PDB entry 6MO0 | X-ray diffraction, 2.70 A resolution | chain A

== Chain A ==
Protein: FLAVIVIRUS_NS2B/Peptidase S7
Organism: Dengue virus 2
UniProtKB: chimeric construct of A0A0B4L2Y4, Q91H74: residues 49-991 from A0A0B4L2Y4 (A0A0B4L2Y4_9FLAV) positions 1394-1440 (offset varies); residues 1001-1185 from Q91H74 positions 1476-1660 (UniProt number = residue number + 475)
Amino-acid sequence (247 residues; row label = number of the first residue in the row; note: 896 numbers in that range are skipped by the numbering (no residue carries them; nothing is unmodelled there)):
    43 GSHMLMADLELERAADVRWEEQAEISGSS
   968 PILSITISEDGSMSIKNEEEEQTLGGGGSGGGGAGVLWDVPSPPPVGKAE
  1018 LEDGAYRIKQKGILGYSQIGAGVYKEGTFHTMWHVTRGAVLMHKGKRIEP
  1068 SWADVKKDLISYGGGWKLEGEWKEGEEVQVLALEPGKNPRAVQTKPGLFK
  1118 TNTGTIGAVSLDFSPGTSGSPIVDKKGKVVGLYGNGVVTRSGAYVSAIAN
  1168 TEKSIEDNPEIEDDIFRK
Unresolved in the structure: 43-47, 968-1017, 1152-1164, 1171-1185
Construct notes: expression tag (43-48); linker (992-1000); conflict Asn1167 (Gln1642 in Q91H74)
Residues lining bound ligands: JVJ (1-(4-{3-[4-(furan-3-yl)phenyl]-5-[(piperidin-4-yl)methoxy]pyrazin-2-yl}phenyl)methanamine): Met1049, His1051, Lys1073, Lys1074, Asp1075, Leu1076, Trp1083, Thr1120, Gly1148, Leu1149, Gly1151, Ile1165

== In short ==
Ligands of chain A: compound JVJ.
Chain A is FLAVIVIRUS_NS2B/Peptidase S7 (Dengue virus 2); the structure, Structure of dengue virus protease
with an allosteric Inhibitor that blocks replication, was determined by X-ray diffraction together with 6MO1
and 6MO2 from the same study.
